Entry 5VWD (X-ray diffraction, 1.80 A resolution); this record covers chains A and B of the 3 polymer chains in the assembly.

# Chain A
Molecule: MHC class I antigen
Organism: Homo sapiens
UniProtKB: I3ZN84 (I3ZN84_HUMAN); residues 1-276 here correspond to UniProt positions 25-300 (UniProt number = residue number + 24)
Sequence (276 residues; numbered 1 to 276; the number before each row is that of its first residue):
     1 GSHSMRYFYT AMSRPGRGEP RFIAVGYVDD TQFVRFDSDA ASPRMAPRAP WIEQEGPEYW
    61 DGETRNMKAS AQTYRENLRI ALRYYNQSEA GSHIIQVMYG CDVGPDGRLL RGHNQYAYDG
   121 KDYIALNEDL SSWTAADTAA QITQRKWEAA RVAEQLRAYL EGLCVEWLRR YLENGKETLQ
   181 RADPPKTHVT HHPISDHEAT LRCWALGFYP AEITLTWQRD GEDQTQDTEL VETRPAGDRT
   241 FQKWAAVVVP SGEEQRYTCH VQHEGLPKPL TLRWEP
Disulfide bonds: Cys-101/Cys-164, Cys-203/Cys-259

# Chain B
Molecule: Beta-2-microglobulin
Organism: Homo sapiens
UniProtKB: P61769 (B2MG_HUMAN); residues 1-99 here correspond to UniProt positions 21-119 (UniProt number = residue number + 20)
Sequence (99 residues; numbered 1 to 99; the number before each row is that of its first residue):
     1 IQRTPKIQVY SRHPAENGKS NFLNCYVSGF HPSDIEVDLL KNGERIEKVE HSDLSFSKDW
    61 SFYLLYYTEF TPTEKDEYAC RVNHVTLSQP KIVKWDRDM
Disulfide bonds: Cys-25/Cys-80
UniProt features mapped onto this chain:
  - modified residue: Gln-2 (Pyrrolidone carboxylic acid)
  - glycosylation: Ile-1 (N-linked (Glc) (glycation) isoleucine), Lys-19 (N-linked (Glc) (glycation) lysine), Lys-41 (N-linked (Glc) (glycation) lysine), Lys-48 (N-linked (Glc) (glycation) lysine), Lys-58 (N-linked (Glc) (glycation) lysine), Lys-91 (N-linked (Glc) (glycation) lysine), Lys-94 (N-linked (Glc) (glycation) lysine)

# How chain A and chain B interact
Contacting residue pairs (57):
  Phe-8(A) with Ser-55(B); Phe-56(B), hydrophobic
  Tyr-9(A) with Phe-56(B)
  Thr-10(A) with Phe-56(B); Phe-62(B)
  Met-12(A) with Ser-33(B); Asp-34(B)
  Ile-23(A) with Leu-54(B), hydrophobic
  Val-25(A) with Asp-53(B); Leu-54(B); Ser-55(B)
  Tyr-27(A) with Ser-55(B); Tyr-63(B), hydrogen bond
  Gln-32(A) with Asp-53(B), hydrogen bond
  Arg-35(A) with Asp-53(B), salt bridge
  Arg-48(A) with Asp-53(B), salt bridge
  Ile-94(A) with Pro-32(B), hydrophobic; Ser-33(B)
  Gln-96(A) with His-31(B), hydrogen bond; Phe-56(B); Trp-60(B), hydrogen bond (side chain-backbone); Phe-62(B)
  Val-97(A) with Phe-56(B)
  Met-98(A) with Phe-56(B), hydrophobic; Trp-60(B), hydrophobic
  Gln-115(A) with Trp-60(B)
  Tyr-116(A) with Trp-60(B)
  Ala-117(A) with Trp-60(B), hydrophobic
  Asp-119(A) with His-31(B)
  Gly-120(A) with Arg-3(B), hydrogen bond (backbone-side chain); His-31(B); Trp-60(B)
  Asp-122(A) with Trp-60(B), hydrogen bond
  His-192(A) with Asp-98(B)
  Arg-202(A) with Asp-98(B), hydrogen bond (side chain-backbone); Met-99(B), hydrogen bond
  Trp-204(A) with Asp-98(B); Met-99(B)
  Val-231(A) with Gln-8(B)
  Glu-232(A) with Gln-8(B), hydrogen bond (backbone-side chain); Tyr-26(B), hydrogen bond; Ser-28(B), hydrogen bond
  Arg-234(A) with Gln-8(B), hydrogen bond; Tyr-10(B); Met-99(B), hydrogen bond (side chain-backbone)
  Pro-235(A) with Tyr-10(B), hydrogen bond (backbone-side chain); Asn-24(B); Tyr-26(B)
  Ala-236(A) with Arg-12(B), hydrogen bond (backbone-side chain); Asn-24(B), hydrogen bond (backbone-side chain)
  Gly-237(A) with Arg-12(B), hydrogen bond (backbone-side chain)
  Asp-238(A) with Arg-12(B); His-13(B)
  Gln-242(A) with Tyr-10(B); Ser-11(B), hydrogen bond (side chain-backbone); Arg-12(B), hydrogen bond (side chain-backbone)
  Trp-244(A) with Met-99(B), hydrogen bond (side chain-backbone)
Interface residues without a listed pair, chain A (34 interface residues in all): Arg-17, Thr-233
Interface residues without a listed pair, chain B (27 interface residues in all): Lys-6, Ser-57, Lys-58, Asp-59, Leu-65

# Summary
34 residues of chain A and 27 residues of chain B are in contact; the contacts include 20 hydrogen bonds and 2
salt bridges. Polar pairs include Arg-35(A)/Asp-53(B), Arg-48(A)/Asp-53(B) and Tyr-27(A)/Tyr-63(B).
Here chain A is MHC class I antigen and chain B is Beta-2-microglobulin, both from Homo sapiens. Entry 5VWD
(HLA-B*57:03 presenting LTVQVARVW) was determined by X-ray diffraction together with 5VUD, 5VUE, 5VUF, 5VVP,
5VWF, 5VWH and 5VWJ from the same study.
